9J4S - chains F and H of the 5 polymer chains in the assembly; structure by X-ray diffraction, 2.95 A resolution.

Chain F:
Molecule: HLA class I histocompatibility antigen, B alpha chain
From: Homo sapiens
UniProt: P01889 (HLAB_HUMAN); residues 1-275 here correspond to UniProt positions 25-299 (UniProt number = residue number + 24)
Chain sequence (276 residues; each row starts with the number of its first residue; numbering starts at 0):
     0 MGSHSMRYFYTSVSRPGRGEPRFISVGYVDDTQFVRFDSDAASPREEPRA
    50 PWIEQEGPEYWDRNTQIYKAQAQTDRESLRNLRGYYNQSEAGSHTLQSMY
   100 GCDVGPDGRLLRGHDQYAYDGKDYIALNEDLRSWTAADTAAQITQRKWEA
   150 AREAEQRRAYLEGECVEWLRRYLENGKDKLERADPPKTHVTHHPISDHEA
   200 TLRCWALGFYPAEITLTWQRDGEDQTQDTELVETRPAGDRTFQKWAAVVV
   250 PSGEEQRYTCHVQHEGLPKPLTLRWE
Disordered / not traced: 0-1, 17
Disulfides: Cys101-Cys164, Cys203-Cys259
Differences from the reference sequence: initiating methionine (0)
UniProt features mapped onto this chain:
  - region: Glu275 (Connecting peptide)
  - motif: Ser77 to Gly83 (Bw6 motif)
  - binding site (a peptide antigen): Asn63, Tyr84, Thr143, Lys146, Glu152, Tyr159, Tyr171
  - glycosylation: Asn86 (N-linked (GlcNAc...) asparagine)

Chain H:
Molecule: Beta-2-microglobulin
From: Homo sapiens
UniProt: P61769 (B2MG_HUMAN); residues 2-100 here correspond to UniProt positions 21-119 (UniProt number = residue number + 19)
Chain sequence (100 residues; each row starts with the number of its first residue):
     1 MIQRTPKIQVYSRHPAENGKSNFLNCYVSGFHPSDIEVDLLKNGERIEKV
    51 EHSDLSFSKDWSFYLLYYTEFTPTEKDEYACRVNHVTLSQPKIVKWDRDM
Disordered / not traced: 1
Disulfides: Cys26-Cys81
Differences from the reference sequence: initiating methionine (1)
UniProt features mapped onto this chain:
  - modified residue: Gln3 (Pyrrolidone carboxylic acid)
  - glycosylation: Ile2 (N-linked (Glc) (glycation) isoleucine), Lys20 (N-linked (Glc) (glycation) lysine), Lys42 (N-linked (Glc) (glycation) lysine), Lys49 (N-linked (Glc) (glycation) lysine), Lys59 (N-linked (Glc) (glycation) lysine), Lys92 (N-linked (Glc) (glycation) lysine), Lys95 (N-linked (Glc) (glycation) lysine)

How chain F and chain H interact:
Pairs across the interface (53; chain F residue first):
  Phe8(F) with Phe57(H)
  Tyr9(F) with Phe57(H)
  Thr10(F) with Leu55(H); Phe57(H); Phe63(H)
  Val12(F) with Ser34(H)
  Val25(F) with Asp54(H); Leu55(H); Ser56(H)
  Tyr27(F) with Ser56(H); Tyr64(H), hydrogen bond
  Gln32(F) with Asp54(H)
  Arg35(F) with Asp54(H), salt bridge
  Arg48(F) with Asp54(H), salt bridge
  Gln96(F) with His32(H), hydrogen bond; Phe57(H); Trp61(H), hydrogen bond (side chain-backbone); Phe63(H)
  Ser97(F) with Phe57(H)
  Met98(F) with Lys59(H)
  Gln115(F) with Trp61(H)
  Tyr116(F) with Trp61(H)
  Ala117(F) with Trp61(H)
  Asp119(F) with Ile2(H); His32(H)
  Gly120(F) with Arg4(H); His32(H)
  Lys121(F) with Ile2(H)
  Asp122(F) with Trp61(H), hydrogen bond
  Thr190(F) with Asp99(H), hydrogen bond
  His192(F) with Asp99(H), salt bridge
  Arg202(F) with Asp99(H), salt bridge
  Trp204(F) with Asp99(H), hydrogen bond; Met100(H)
  Glu229(F) with Met100(H)
  Val231(F) with Gln9(H)
  Glu232(F) with Gln9(H), hydrogen bond (backbone-side chain); Tyr27(H), hydrogen bond; Ser29(H), hydrogen bond
  Arg234(F) with Gln9(H), hydrogen bond; Tyr11(H); Met100(H), hydrogen bond (side chain-backbone)
  Pro235(F) with Tyr11(H), hydrogen bond (backbone-side chain); Tyr27(H); Leu66(H), hydrophobic
  Ala236(F) with Arg13(H), hydrogen bond (backbone-side chain); Asn25(H), hydrogen bond (backbone-side chain)
  Gly237(F) with Arg13(H), hydrogen bond (backbone-side chain)
  Asp238(F) with Arg13(H)
  Gln242(F) with Tyr11(H); Ser12(H), hydrogen bond (side chain-backbone); Arg13(H), hydrogen bond (side chain-backbone)
  Trp244(F) with Met100(H), hydrogen bond (side chain-backbone)
Other interface residues (no listed pair), chain F (38 interface residues in all): Arg6, Ile23, Thr94, Leu206, Thr233
Other interface residues (no listed pair), chain H (24 interface residues in all): His14, Pro15

In short:
38 residues of chain F face 24 of chain H across their interface, with 18 hydrogen bonds and 4 salt bridges.
Among the polar pairs are Arg35(F)-Asp54(H), Arg48(F)-Asp54(H) and His192(F)-Asp99(H). Curated annotation
(UniProt) lists 7 peptide antigen-binding residues on chain F.
Here chain F is HLA class I histocompatibility antigen, B alpha chain and chain H is Beta-2-microglobulin,
both from Homo sapiens. Entry 9J4S (Structural basis for recognition of SARS-CoV-2 conserved nucleocapside
epitopes by dominant T cell receptors) was determined by X-ray diffraction.
